9HC3 - chain A; structure by X-ray diffraction, 2.90 A resolution.

== Chain A ==
Molecule: Metabotropic glutamate receptor 5, Endolysin
Source organism: Homo sapiens
Notes: EC 3.2.1.17
UniProtKB: chimeric construct of P41594, P00720: residues 569-678 from P41594 (GRM5_HUMAN) positions 569-678 (same numbers); residues 1002-679 from P00720 positions 2-162 (offset varies); residues 680-836 from P41594 (GRM5_HUMAN) positions 680-836 (same numbers)
Chain sequence (444 residues; each row starts with the number of its first residue):
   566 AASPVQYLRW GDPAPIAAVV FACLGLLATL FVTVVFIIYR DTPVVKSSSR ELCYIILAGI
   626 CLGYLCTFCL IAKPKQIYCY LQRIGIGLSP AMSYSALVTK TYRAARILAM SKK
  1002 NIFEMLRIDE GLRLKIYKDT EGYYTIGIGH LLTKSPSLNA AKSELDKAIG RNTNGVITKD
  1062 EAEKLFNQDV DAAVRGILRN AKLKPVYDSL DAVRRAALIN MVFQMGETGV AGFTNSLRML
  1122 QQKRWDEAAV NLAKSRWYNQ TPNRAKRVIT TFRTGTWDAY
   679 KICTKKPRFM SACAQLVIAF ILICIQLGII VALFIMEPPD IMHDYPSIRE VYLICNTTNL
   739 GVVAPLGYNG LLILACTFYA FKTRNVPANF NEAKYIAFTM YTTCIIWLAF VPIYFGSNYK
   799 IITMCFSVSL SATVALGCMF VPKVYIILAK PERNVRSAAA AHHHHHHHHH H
Not modelled in the structure: 566, 681-687, 722-727, 835-849
Differences from the reference sequence: expression tag (566-568, 837-849); engineered mutation Ala579 (Glu in P41594), Tyr667 (Asn in P41594), Ala669 (Ile in P41594), Met675 (Gly in P41594), Ala742 (Thr in P41594), Ala753 (Ser in P41594), Gly1012 (Arg12 in P00720), Thr1054 (Cys54 in P00720), Ala1097 (Cys97 in P00720), Arg1137 (Ile137 in P00720)
Modified positions: Cys634 (S-(2-amino-2-oxoethyl)-L-cysteine; YCM); Cys691 (S-(2-amino-2-oxoethyl)-L-cysteine; YCM)
UniProt features mapped onto this chain:
  - active site (Proton donor/acceptor): Glu1011, Asp1020
  - binding site (substrate): Leu1032, Phe1104, Ser1117, Asn1132
  - glycosylation: Asn734 (N-linked (GlcNAc...) asparagine)
Disulfides: Cys644-Cys733
From the paper describing this entry:
  - conformationally variable residues (side-chain flip): Ser654, Phe788, Tyr792

== Summary ==
Curated annotation (UniProt) lists active-site residues Glu1011 and Asp1020 and 4 substrate-binding residues.
The paper reports conformational variability at Ser654, Phe788 and Tyr792.
Chain A is Metabotropic glutamate receptor 5, Endolysin (Homo sapiens); the structure, Apo-state structure of
the human metabotropic glutamate receptor 5 transmembrane domain freeze-trapped after light activation of ...,
was determined by X-ray diffraction, deposited together with 9HC0.
